Entry 6WCW (X-ray diffraction, 2.80 A resolution); this record covers chains B and A.

[Chain B]
Name: Ras-related protein Rab-7a
Organism: Homo sapiens
Reference sequence: P51149 (RAB7A_HUMAN); residues 2-182 here = UniProt positions 2-182
Amino-acid sequence (184 residues; row label = number of the first residue in the row; numbers below 1 keep their minus sign (Ser-1 is residue -1)):
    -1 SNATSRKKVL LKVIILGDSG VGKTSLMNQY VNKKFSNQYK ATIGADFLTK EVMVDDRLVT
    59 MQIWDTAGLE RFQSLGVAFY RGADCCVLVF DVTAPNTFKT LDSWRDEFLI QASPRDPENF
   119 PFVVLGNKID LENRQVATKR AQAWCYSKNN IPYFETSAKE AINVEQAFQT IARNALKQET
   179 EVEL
Disordered / not traced: -1 to 6
Construct notes: expression tag (-1 to 1); engineered mutation Leu67 (Gln in P51149)
Metal / ion sites: Mg2+: Thr22, Thr40 (together with GTP)
Ligand contacts: GTP (guanosine-5'-triphosphate): Asp16, Ser17, Gly18, Val19, Gly20, Lys21, Thr22, Ser23, Phe33, Ser34, Asn35, Gln36, Tyr37, Lys38, Ala39, Thr40, Thr64, Ala65, Gly66, Leu67, Asn125, Lys126, Asp128, Leu129, Thr154, Ser155, Ala156, Lys157

[Chain A]
Name: Run domain Beclin-1-interacting and cysteine-rich domain-containing protein
Organism: Homo sapiens
Notes: fragment: RH domain
Reference sequence: Q92622 (RUBIC_HUMAN); residue numbers follow UniProt; this construct covers 699-949
Amino-acid sequence (254 residues; row label = number of the first residue in the row):
   696 SNAQIIFNVH PAPTRKIAVA KQNYRCAGCG IRTDPDYIKR LRYCEYLGKY FCQCCHENAQ
   756 MAIPSRVLRK WDFSKYYVSN FSKDLLIKIW NDPLFNVQDI NSALYRKVKL LNQVRLLRVQ
   816 LCHMKNMFKT CRLAKELLDS FDTVPGHLTE DLHLYSLNDL TATRKGELGP RLAELTRAGA
   876 THVERCMLCQ AKGFICEFCQ NEDDIIFPFE LHKCRTCEEC KACYHKACFK SGSCPRCERL
   936 QARREALARQ SLES
Disordered / not traced: 696, 944-949
Construct notes: expression tag (696-698)
Metal / ion sites: Zn2+ site 1: Cys721, Cys724, Cys747, Cys750; Zn2+ site 2: Cys826, His877, Cys881, Cys884; Zn2+ site 3: Cys891, Cys894, His920, Cys923; Zn2+ site 4: Cys912, Cys915, Cys929
What the authors report for this chain:
  - mutagenesis - T825D, T825D/L883D/A886D/K887D, L883D, K887D, F889D, R931D/R934D/R938D/R939D: decreased co-localization with Ras-related protein Rab-7a (chain B)
  - mutagenesis - A886D: unchanged co-localization with Ras-related protein Rab-7a (chain B)

[How chain B and chain A interact]
Residue-residue contacts - 40 pairs, chain B then chain A:
  Ile41(B) - Lys824(A)
  Ile41(B) - Thr825(A)
  Gly42(B) - Thr825(A)
  Gly42(B) - Lys887(A)
  Ala43(B) - Leu883(A)
  Ala43(B) - Lys887(A)
  Asp44(B) - Arg827(A)  salt bridge
  Asp44(B) - Leu883(A)
  Trp62(B) - Ala886(A)  hydrophobic
  Ser72(B) - His818(A)
  Ser72(B) - Asn821(A)
  Ser72(B) - Phe889(A)
  Ser72(B) - Pro903(A)
  Ser72(B) - Lys916(A)
  Leu73(B) - Asn821(A)
  Leu73(B) - Met822(A)  hydrophobic
  Leu73(B) - Thr825(A)
  Leu73(B) - Lys887(A)
  Leu73(B) - Phe889(A)
  Gly74(B) - Lys887(A)  hydrogen bond (backbone-backbone)
  Gly74(B) - Gly888(A)
  Gly74(B) - Phe889(A)
  Val75(B) - Ala886(A)
  Val75(B) - Gly888(A)  hydrogen bond (backbone-backbone)
  Ala76(B) - Ala886(A)  hydrogen bond (backbone-backbone)
  Ala76(B) - Gly888(A)  hydrogen bond (backbone-backbone)
  Ala76(B) - Ile900(A)  hydrophobic
  Phe77(B) - Ala886(A)  hydrogen bond (backbone-backbone)
  Arg79(B) - Ile890(A)
  Arg79(B) - Gln895(A)  hydrogen bond
  Arg79(B) - Glu897(A)  salt bridge
  Ser101(B) - Arg938(A)
  Asp104(B) - Arg938(A)
  Glu105(B) - Arg934(A)  salt bridge
  Ile108(B) - Glu892(A)
  Ile108(B) - Gln895(A)
  Ile108(B) - Arg934(A)
  Gln109(B) - Glu892(A)
  Gln109(B) - Arg934(A)
  Ser111(B) - Gln895(A)  hydrogen bond
Interface residues without a listed pair, chain B (19 interface residues in all): Gln71
Interface residues without a listed pair, chain A (23 interface residues in all): Gln885, Cys915, Arg931
From the paper, about this interface:
  - residue pairs: Ile41(B)-Thr825(A), Asp44(B)-Arg827(A) (salt bridge), Trp62(B)-Leu883(A) (hydrophobic contact), Leu73(B)-Met822(A), Leu73(B)-Thr825(A), Leu73(B)-Asn821(A), Leu73(B)-Lys887(A), Ala76(B)-Ile890(A), Ala76(B)-Ile900(A), Arg79(B)-Gln895(A) (hydrogen bond), Arg79(B)-Glu897(A), Phe889(A)-Gly74(B) (backbone contact)
  - interface residues, chain B: Ser72(B), Asp104(B), Glu105(B)
  - interface residues, chain A: Arg931(A), Arg934(A), Arg938(A)

[Summary]
Chain B and chain A form an interface of 19 and 23 residues respectively; the contacts include 7 hydrogen
bonds and 3 salt bridges. Among the polar pairs are Asp44(B)-Arg827(A), Arg79(B)-Glu897(A) and
Glu105(B)-Arg934(A). The authors report contacts between Ile41(B) and Thr825(A), Leu73(B) and Met822(A) and
Leu73(B) and Thr825(A) among others; a salt bridge between Asp44(B) and Arg827(A); a hydrophobic contact
between Trp62(B) and Leu883(A). From the paper: T825D, T825D/L883D/A886D/K887D and L883D of chain A, among
others, reduce co-localization with Ras-related protein Rab-7a (chain B); interface residues Ser72(B),
Asp104(B) and Arg931(A) among others; 7 substitutions were tested in all.
Chain B is Ras-related protein Rab-7a and chain A is Run domain Beclin-1-interacting and cysteine-rich
domain-containing protein, both from Homo sapiens; the structure, Structure of human Rubicon RH domain in
complex with GTP-bound Rab7, was determined by X-ray diffraction.
